8FYD - chains E and G of the 10 polymer chains in the assembly; structure by electron microscopy, 3.90 A resolution.

# Chain E
Protein: Cas1
Sequence (316 residues; row label = number of the first residue in the row):
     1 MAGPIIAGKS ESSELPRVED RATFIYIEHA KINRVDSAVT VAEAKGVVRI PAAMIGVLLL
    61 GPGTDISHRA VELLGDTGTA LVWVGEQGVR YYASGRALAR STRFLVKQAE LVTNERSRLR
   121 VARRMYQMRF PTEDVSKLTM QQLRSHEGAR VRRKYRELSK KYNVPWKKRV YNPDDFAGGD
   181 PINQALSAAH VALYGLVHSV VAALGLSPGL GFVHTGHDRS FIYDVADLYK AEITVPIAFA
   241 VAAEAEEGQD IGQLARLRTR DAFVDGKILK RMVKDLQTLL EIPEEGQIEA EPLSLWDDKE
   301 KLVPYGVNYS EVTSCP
Not modelled in the structure: 1-19, 130-133, 312-316

# Chain G
Molecule: 64-nt DNA strand
Sequence (64 nucleotides; numbered 1 to 64; the number before each row is that of its first residue):
     1 AGATTGAGAC CAGGTCTCCG TTTCATGAGT CTTTCCCGCA CGAGCGGGGG TGATCCCACG
    61 CGCA

# How chain E and chain G interact
Contacting residue pairs (41; chain E residue first):
  His-29(E) / DT23(G)  hydrogen bond to the base
  Pro-62(E) / DT23(G)  base contact
  Pro-62(E) / DC24(G)  phosphate contact
  Gly-85(E) / DC24(G)  phosphate contact
  Glu-86(E) / DT23(G)  sugar contact
  Glu-86(E) / DC24(G)  hydrogen bond to the phosphate
  Val-89(E) / DC24(G)  phosphate contact
  Arg-90(E) / DC24(G)  hydrogen bond to the phosphate
  Arg-90(E) / DA25(G)  salt bridge to the phosphate
  Arg-90(E) / DT26(G)  sugar contact
  Tyr-92(E) / DC24(G)  hydrogen bond to the phosphate
  Arg-144(E) / DT30(G)  sugar contact
  Arg-144(E) / DC31(G)  hydrogen bond to the sugar
  Glu-147(E) / DT30(G)  phosphate contact
  Val-151(E) / DG29(G)  sugar contact
  Tyr-155(E) / DG29(G)  base contact
  Lys-168(E) / DG29(G)  base contact
  Arg-169(E) / DG27(G)  hydrogen bond to the phosphate
  Arg-169(E) / DA28(G)  salt bridge to the phosphate
  Arg-169(E) / DG29(G)  base contact
  Tyr-171(E) / DA28(G)  hydrogen bond to the sugar
  Pro-173(E) / DG27(G)  phosphate contact
  Pro-173(E) / DA28(G)  base contact
  Phe-176(E) / DT26(G)  stacking on the base
  Ser-187(E) / DG27(G)  sugar contact
  His-190(E) / DA28(G)  salt bridge to the phosphate
  Tyr-194(E) / DA28(G)  hydrogen bond to the phosphate
  Val-213(E) / DC31(G)  sugar contact
  His-214(E) / DG29(G)  salt bridge to the phosphate
  His-214(E) / DT30(G)  salt bridge to the phosphate
  His-214(E) / DC31(G)  phosphate contact
  Thr-215(E) / DC31(G)  hydrogen bond to the phosphate
  His-217(E) / DA28(G)  base contact
  Tyr-223(E) / DG27(G)  hydrogen bond to the base
  Asp-227(E) / DT30(G)  phosphate contact
  Gly-252(E) / DT26(G)  base contact
  Gln-253(E) / DT22(G)  hydrogen bond to the phosphate
  Gln-253(E) / DT23(G)  hydrogen bond to the phosphate
  Arg-256(E) / DT23(G)  salt bridge to the phosphate
  Arg-256(E) / DC24(G)  hydrogen bond to the sugar
  Leu-257(E) / DT23(G)  phosphate contact
Other interface residues (no listed pair), chain E (34 interface residues in all): Gly-148, Trp-166, Asn-172, Ala-188, Lys-230

# In short
Chain E and chain G form an interface of 34 and 10 residues respectively, with 13 hydrogen bonds, 6 salt
bridges and 1 aromatic stacking contact. Among the polar pairs are His-29(E)/DT23(G), Tyr-223(E)/DG27(G) and
Arg-144(E)/DC31(G).
Chain E is Cas1 and chain G is a 64-nt DNA strand; the structure, Cryo-EM structure of
Cas1:Cas2-DEDDh:half-site integration complex bent CRISPR repeat conformation, was determined by electron
microscopy, deposited together with 8FY9, 8FYA, 8FYB and 8FYC.
